Entry 8XQB (electron microscopy, 4.07 A resolution (low resolution: residue-level contacts below are approximate; hydrogen-bond / salt-bridge calls are withheld)); this record covers chains f5 and U5 of the 71 polymer chains in the assembly.

Chain f5:
Name: Head-tail connector protein FII
From: Escherichia phage Lambda
Reference sequence: P03714 (FII_LAMBD); numbering as in UniProt (aligned over 1-117)
Chain sequence (117 residues; each row starts with the number of its first residue):
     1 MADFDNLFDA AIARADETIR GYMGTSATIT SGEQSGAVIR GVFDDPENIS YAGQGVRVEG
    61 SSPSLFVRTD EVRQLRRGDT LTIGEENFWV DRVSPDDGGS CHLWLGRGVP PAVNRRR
Not modelled in the structure: 1-2, 117

Chain U5:
Name: Tail tube terminator protein
From: Escherichia phage Lambda
Reference sequence: P03732 (TTTP_LAMBD); residues 4-134 here correspond to UniProt positions 1-131 (UniProt number = residue number - 3)
Chain sequence (131 residues; row label = number of the first residue in the row):
     4 MKHTELRAAV LDALEKHDTG ATFFDGRPAV FDEADFPAVA VYLTGAEYTG EELDSDTWQA
    64 ELHIEVFLPA QVPDSELDAW MESRIYPVMS DIPALSDLIT SMVASGYDYR RDDDAGLWSS
   124 ADLTYVITYE M

Chain f5 / chain U5 interface:
Residue-residue contacts (29; chain f5 residue first):
  N48(f5) with A118(U5); L120(U5)
  S50(f5) with D115(U5); W121(U5)
  A52(f5) with W121(U5)
  Q54(f5) with R30(U5); Y45(U5)
  G55(f5) with R30(U5); P31(U5); A32(U5)
  V56(f5) with F34(U5); F70(U5)
  R57(f5) with V33(U5); F34(U5)
  V58(f5) with F34(U5); L120(U5); W121(U5)
  E59(f5) with V33(U5); D35(U5)
  G60(f5) with L120(U5)
  W89(f5) with Q74(U5)
  D91(f5) with Q74(U5)
  R107(f5) with E36(U5)
  P111(f5) with Q74(U5); V75(U5); P76(U5)
  A112(f5) with P76(U5); E79(U5)
  N114(f5) with P76(U5)
Other interface residues (no listed pair), chain f5 (17 interface residues in all): I49
Other interface residues (no listed pair), chain U5 (18 interface residues in all): D77

In short:
Chain f5 and chain U5 form an interface of 17 and 18 residues respectively.
Chain f5 is Head-tail connector protein FII and chain U5 is Tail tube terminator protein, both from
Escherichia phage Lambda; the structure, Mature virion portal vertex of bacteriophage lambda, was determined
by electron microscopy, deposited together with 8XOT, 8XOU, 8XOW and 8XPM.
